PDB entry 7WCR | electron microscopy, 3.50 A resolution | chains a and b of the 3 polymer chains in the assembly

# Chain a
Molecule: Heavy chain of S5D2 Fab
Organism: Mus musculus
Notes: antibody fragment or engineered binder
Amino-acid sequence (214 residues; row label = number of the first residue in the row):
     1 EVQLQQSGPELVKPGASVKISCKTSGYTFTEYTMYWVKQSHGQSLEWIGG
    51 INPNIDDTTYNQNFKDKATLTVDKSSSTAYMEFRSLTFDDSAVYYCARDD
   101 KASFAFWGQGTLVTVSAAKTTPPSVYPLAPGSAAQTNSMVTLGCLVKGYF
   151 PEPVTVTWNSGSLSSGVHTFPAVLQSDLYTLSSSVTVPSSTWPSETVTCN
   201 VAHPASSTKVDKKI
Cystine bridges: Cys22-Cys96, Cys144-Cys199

# Chain b
Molecule: Light chain of S5D2 Fab
Organism: Mus musculus
Notes: antibody fragment or engineered binder
Amino-acid sequence (217 residues; row label = number of the first residue in the row):
     1 DIVMSQSPSSLAVSDGERVTLTCKSSQSLLYSTNQKNYLAWYQQKPGQSP
    51 KLLIYWASSRESGVPDRFTGSGSGTDFTLTISSVKAEDLAVYYCQQYYSY
   101 PLTFGAGTKLELRADAAPTVSIFPPSSEQLTSGGASVVCFLNNFYPKDIN
   151 VKWKIDGSERQNGVLNSWTDQDSKDSTYSMSSTLTLTKDEYERHNSYTCE
   201 ATHKTSTSPIVKSFNRN
Cystine bridges: Cys23-Cys94, Cys139-Cys199

# How chain a and chain b interact
Residue-residue contacts (59):
  Tyr35(a) - Tyr100(b)  hydrogen bond
  Val37(a) - Phe104(b)  hydrophobic
  Gln39(a) - Gln44(b)  hydrogen bond
  Gln43(a) - Tyr93(b)  hydrogen bond (backbone-side chain)
  Gln43(a) - Lys109(b)
  Leu45(a) - Tyr93(b)  hydrophobic
  Leu45(a) - Phe104(b)
  Trp47(a) - Tyr100(b)  hydrophobic
  Trp47(a) - Pro101(b)  hydrophobic
  Trp47(a) - Leu102(b)
  Asn61(a) - Pro101(b)
  Gln62(a) - Asp1(b)
  Tyr95(a) - Gln48(b)
  Tyr95(a) - Ser49(b)
  Ala102(a) - Tyr55(b)
  Ala102(a) - Trp56(b)  hydrophobic
  Ser103(a) - Leu52(b)
  Ser103(a) - Tyr55(b)
  Ser103(a) - Glu61(b)
  Phe104(a) - Lys51(b)
  Phe104(a) - Leu52(b)
  Phe104(a) - Glu61(b)
  Ala105(a) - Leu52(b)
  Trp107(a) - Tyr42(b)
  Trp107(a) - Pro50(b)
  Gly108(a) - Ser49(b)  hydrogen bond (backbone-side chain)
  Val125(a) - Glu128(b)
  Tyr126(a) - Glu128(b)
  Tyr126(a) - Gln129(b)
  Tyr126(a) - Ser132(b)
  Pro127(a) - Ser126(b)
  Pro127(a) - Glu128(b)
  Leu128(a) - Phe123(b)  hydrophobic
  Leu128(a) - Pro124(b)
  Leu128(a) - Val138(b)  hydrophobic
  Ala129(a) - Phe123(b)
  Ala129(a) - Pro124(b)
  Thr141(a) - Ser121(b)
  Thr141(a) - Phe123(b)
  Leu142(a) - Phe123(b)
  Gly143(a) - Phe123(b)
  Lys147(a) - Gln129(b)
  Lys147(a) - Ser136(b)  hydrogen bond
  His168(a) - Asp172(b)  salt bridge
  His168(a) - Ser179(b)  hydrogen bond
  Thr169(a) - Thr169(b)
  Phe170(a) - Phe140(b)  hydrophobic
  Phe170(a) - Ser167(b)
  Phe170(a) - Ser179(b)
  Phe170(a) - Met180(b)
  Phe170(a) - Ser181(b)
  Pro171(a) - Trp168(b)
  Pro171(a) - Thr169(b)
  Val173(a) - Asn166(b)
  Val173(a) - Ser167(b)
  Ser182(a) - Phe140(b)
  Ser182(a) - Ser181(b)
  Ser184(a) - Phe140(b)
  Lys212(a) - Glu128(b)  salt bridge
Interface residues without a listed pair, chain a (39 interface residues in all): Glu46, Pro130, Gly131, Val167, Gln175, Ser183, Thr186
Interface residues without a listed pair, chain b (37 interface residues in all): Asn142, Leu165

# Summary
39 residues of chain a face 37 of chain b across their interface, with 6 hydrogen bonds and 2 salt bridges.
Among the polar pairs are His168(a)-Asp172(b), Lys212(a)-Glu128(b) and Tyr35(a)-Tyr100(b).
Chain a is Heavy chain of S5D2 Fab and chain b is Light chain of S5D2 Fab, both from Mus musculus; the
structure, RBD-1 of SARS-CoV-2 Beta spike in complex with S5D2 Fab, was determined by electron microscopy
(same publication as 7WCZ, 7WD0, 7WD7, 7WD8, 7WD9 and 7WDF).
